PDB entry 6F8L | electron microscopy, 8.00 A resolution (low resolution: residue-level contacts below are approximate; hydrogen-bond / salt-bridge calls are withheld) | chains G and H of the 18 polymer chains in the assembly

[Chain G (and H)]
Molecule: Type IV pilus assembly protein PilF
Source organism: Thermus thermophilus (strain HB8 / ATCC 27634 / DSM 579)
Notes: chain H of this document is another copy of the same molecule, construct and numbering; everything in this record applies to it too
UniProt: Q5SLC9 (Q5SLC9_THET8); residue numbers follow UniProt; this construct covers 1-889
Amino-acid sequence (913 residues; each row starts with the number of its first residue):
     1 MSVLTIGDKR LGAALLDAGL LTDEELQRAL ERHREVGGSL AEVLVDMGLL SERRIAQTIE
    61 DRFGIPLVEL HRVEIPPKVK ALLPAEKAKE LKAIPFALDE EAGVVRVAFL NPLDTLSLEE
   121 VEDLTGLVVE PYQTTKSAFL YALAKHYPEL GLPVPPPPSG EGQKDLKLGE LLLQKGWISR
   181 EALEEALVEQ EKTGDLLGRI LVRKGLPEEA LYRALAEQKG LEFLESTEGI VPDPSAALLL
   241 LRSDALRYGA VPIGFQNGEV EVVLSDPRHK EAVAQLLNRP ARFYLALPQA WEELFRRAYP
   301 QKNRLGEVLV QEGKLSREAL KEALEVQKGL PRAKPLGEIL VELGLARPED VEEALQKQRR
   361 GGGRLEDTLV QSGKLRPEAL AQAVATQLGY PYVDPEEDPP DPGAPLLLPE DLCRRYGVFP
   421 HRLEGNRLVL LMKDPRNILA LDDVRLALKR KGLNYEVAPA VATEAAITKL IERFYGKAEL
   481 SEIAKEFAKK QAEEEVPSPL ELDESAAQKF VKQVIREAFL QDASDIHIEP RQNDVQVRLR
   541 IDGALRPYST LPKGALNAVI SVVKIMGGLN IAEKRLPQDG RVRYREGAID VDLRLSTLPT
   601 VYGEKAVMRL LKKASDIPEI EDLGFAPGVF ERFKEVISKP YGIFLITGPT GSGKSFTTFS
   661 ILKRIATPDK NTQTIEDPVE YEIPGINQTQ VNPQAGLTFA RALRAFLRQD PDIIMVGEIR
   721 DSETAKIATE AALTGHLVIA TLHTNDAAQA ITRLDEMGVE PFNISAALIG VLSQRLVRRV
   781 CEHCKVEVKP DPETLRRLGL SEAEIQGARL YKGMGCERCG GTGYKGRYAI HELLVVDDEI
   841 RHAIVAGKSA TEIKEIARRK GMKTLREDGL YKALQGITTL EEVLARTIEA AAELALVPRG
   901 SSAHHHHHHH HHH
Not modelled in the structure: 1-329, 476-913
Sequence notes: expression tag (890-913)
Swiss-Prot annotation at these positions:
  - binding site (ATP): Gly651 to Phe656
  - binding site (Zn(2+)): Cys781, Cys784, Cys816, Cys819

[Chain G / chain H interface]
Pairs across the interface (8):
  Gly403(G) - Glu472(H)
  Leu423(G) - Glu472(H)
  Gly425(G) - Arg414(H)
  Gly425(G) - Thr468(H)
  Asn426(G) - Arg414(H)
  Asn426(G) - Thr468(H)
  Gly452(G) - Arg414(H)
  Leu453(G) - Arg414(H)
Other interface residues (no listed pair), chain G (7 interface residues in all): Arg422
Other interface residues (no listed pair), chain H (4 interface residues in all): Lys469

[Overview]
Chain G and chain H form an interface of 7 and 4 residues respectively. From UniProt: 6 ATP-binding residues
and 4 Zn2+-binding residues on chain G.
Both chains are Type IV pilus assembly protein PilF (Thermus thermophilus (strain HB8 / ATCC 27634 / DSM
579)). Entry 6F8L (Thermus thermophilus PilF ATPase (AMPPNP-bound form)) was determined by electron microscopy
together with 5OIU and 6EJF from the same study.
